Entry 5MHT (X-ray diffraction, 2.70 A resolution); this record covers chains C and A of the 3 polymer chains in the assembly.

Chain C:
Molecule: 12-nt DNA strand
Sequence (12 nucleotides; each row starts with the number of its first residue):
   402 CCATGCGCTG AC
Modified / non-standard residues: 5CM (5-methyl-2'-deoxy-cytidine-5'-monophosphate) at position 407

Chain A:
Molecule: Protein (hhai methyltransferase)
From: Haemophilus haemolyticus
Notes: EC 2.1.1.7
UniProtKB: P05102 (MTH1_HAEHA); residues 1-327 here = UniProt positions 1-327
Sequence (327 residues; numbered 1 to 327; the number before each row is that of its first residue):
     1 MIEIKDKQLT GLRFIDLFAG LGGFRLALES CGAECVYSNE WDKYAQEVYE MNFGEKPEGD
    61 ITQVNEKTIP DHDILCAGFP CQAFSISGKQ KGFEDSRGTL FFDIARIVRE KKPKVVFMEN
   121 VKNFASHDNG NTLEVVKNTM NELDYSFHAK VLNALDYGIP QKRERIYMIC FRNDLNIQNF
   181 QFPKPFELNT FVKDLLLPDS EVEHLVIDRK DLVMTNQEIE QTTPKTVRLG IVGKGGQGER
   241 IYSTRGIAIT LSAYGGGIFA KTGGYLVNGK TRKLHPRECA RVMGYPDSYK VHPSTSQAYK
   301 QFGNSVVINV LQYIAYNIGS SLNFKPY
Curated features (UniProtKB/Swiss-Prot):
  - active site: Cys81
  - mutagenesis: Cys81 (C81G: Cells die, loss of methyltransferase activity, binds DNA about 3-fold more tightly ...), Gln237 (Q237X: Decrease in enzyme activity due to 98%-99% loss of DNA-binding activity. No change in substrate specificity)
Ligand contacts: S-adenosylhomocysteine (SAH): Phe18, Ala19, Gly20, Leu21, Gly22, Gly23, Phe24, Asn39, Glu40, Trp41, Asp42, Asp60, Ile61, Thr62, Gly78, Pro80, Leu100, Tyr285, Asn304, Ser305, Val306

Interface between chain C and chain A:
Residue-residue contacts (25; chain C residue first):
  DC402(C) - Tyr44(A)  sugar contact
  DC402(C) - Gln297(A)  hydrogen bond to the phosphate
  DC403(C) - Ser294(A)  hydrogen bond to the phosphate
  DC403(C) - Ser296(A)  phosphate contact
  DC403(C) - Gln297(A)  hydrogen bond to the phosphate
  DA404(C) - Ser296(A)  phosphate contact
  DT405(C) - Gly255(A)  base contact
  DT405(C) - Gly257(A)  sugar contact
  DT405(C) - Ile258(A)  phosphate contact
  DT405(C) - Ala260(A)  base contact
  DG406(C) - Arg209(A)  salt bridge to the phosphate
  DG406(C) - Gly256(A)  base contact
  DG406(C) - Gly257(A)  hydrogen bond to the base
  5CM_407(C) - Lys234(A)  salt bridge to the phosphate
  5CM_407(C) - Gln237(A)  hydrogen bond to the base
  5CM_407(C) - Glu239(A)  base contact
  5CM_407(C) - Gly256(A)  base contact
  5CM_407(C) - Gly257(A)  base contact
  DG408(C) - Gly236(A)  base contact
  DG408(C) - Gln237(A)  hydrogen bond to the base
  DT410(C) - Gln90(A)  phosphate contact
  DG411(C) - Ile86(A)  sugar contact
  DG411(C) - Gln90(A)  phosphate contact
  DG411(C) - Asn123(A)  sugar contact
  DA412(C) - Ser126(A)  hydrogen bond to the phosphate
Other interface residues (no listed pair), chain A (21 interface residues in all): Ser87, Arg240, Lys261

In short:
The interface between chain C and chain A involves 10 residues on one side and 21 on the other; the contacts
include 7 hydrogen bonds and 2 salt bridges. Among the polar pairs are DG406(C)-Gly257(A),
5CM_407(C)-Gln237(A) and DG408(C)-Gln237(A). Bound to chain A: S-adenosylhomocysteine.
Here chain C is a 12-nt DNA strand and chain A is Protein (hhai methyltransferase) (Haemophilus haemolyticus).
Entry 5MHT (Ternary structure of hhai methyltransferase with hemimethylated DNA and adohcy) was determined by
X-ray diffraction.
